4XSZ - chains D and E of the 6 polymer chains in the assembly; structure by X-ray diffraction, 3.68 A resolution.

Chain D:
Molecule: DNA-directed RNA polymerase subunit beta'
Source organism: Escherichia coli O139:H28 (strain E24377A / ETEC)
Notes: EC 2.7.7.6
UniProtKB: A7ZUK2 (RPOC_ECO24); residues 1-1407 here = UniProt positions 1-1407
Sequence (1407 residues; each row starts with the number of its first residue):
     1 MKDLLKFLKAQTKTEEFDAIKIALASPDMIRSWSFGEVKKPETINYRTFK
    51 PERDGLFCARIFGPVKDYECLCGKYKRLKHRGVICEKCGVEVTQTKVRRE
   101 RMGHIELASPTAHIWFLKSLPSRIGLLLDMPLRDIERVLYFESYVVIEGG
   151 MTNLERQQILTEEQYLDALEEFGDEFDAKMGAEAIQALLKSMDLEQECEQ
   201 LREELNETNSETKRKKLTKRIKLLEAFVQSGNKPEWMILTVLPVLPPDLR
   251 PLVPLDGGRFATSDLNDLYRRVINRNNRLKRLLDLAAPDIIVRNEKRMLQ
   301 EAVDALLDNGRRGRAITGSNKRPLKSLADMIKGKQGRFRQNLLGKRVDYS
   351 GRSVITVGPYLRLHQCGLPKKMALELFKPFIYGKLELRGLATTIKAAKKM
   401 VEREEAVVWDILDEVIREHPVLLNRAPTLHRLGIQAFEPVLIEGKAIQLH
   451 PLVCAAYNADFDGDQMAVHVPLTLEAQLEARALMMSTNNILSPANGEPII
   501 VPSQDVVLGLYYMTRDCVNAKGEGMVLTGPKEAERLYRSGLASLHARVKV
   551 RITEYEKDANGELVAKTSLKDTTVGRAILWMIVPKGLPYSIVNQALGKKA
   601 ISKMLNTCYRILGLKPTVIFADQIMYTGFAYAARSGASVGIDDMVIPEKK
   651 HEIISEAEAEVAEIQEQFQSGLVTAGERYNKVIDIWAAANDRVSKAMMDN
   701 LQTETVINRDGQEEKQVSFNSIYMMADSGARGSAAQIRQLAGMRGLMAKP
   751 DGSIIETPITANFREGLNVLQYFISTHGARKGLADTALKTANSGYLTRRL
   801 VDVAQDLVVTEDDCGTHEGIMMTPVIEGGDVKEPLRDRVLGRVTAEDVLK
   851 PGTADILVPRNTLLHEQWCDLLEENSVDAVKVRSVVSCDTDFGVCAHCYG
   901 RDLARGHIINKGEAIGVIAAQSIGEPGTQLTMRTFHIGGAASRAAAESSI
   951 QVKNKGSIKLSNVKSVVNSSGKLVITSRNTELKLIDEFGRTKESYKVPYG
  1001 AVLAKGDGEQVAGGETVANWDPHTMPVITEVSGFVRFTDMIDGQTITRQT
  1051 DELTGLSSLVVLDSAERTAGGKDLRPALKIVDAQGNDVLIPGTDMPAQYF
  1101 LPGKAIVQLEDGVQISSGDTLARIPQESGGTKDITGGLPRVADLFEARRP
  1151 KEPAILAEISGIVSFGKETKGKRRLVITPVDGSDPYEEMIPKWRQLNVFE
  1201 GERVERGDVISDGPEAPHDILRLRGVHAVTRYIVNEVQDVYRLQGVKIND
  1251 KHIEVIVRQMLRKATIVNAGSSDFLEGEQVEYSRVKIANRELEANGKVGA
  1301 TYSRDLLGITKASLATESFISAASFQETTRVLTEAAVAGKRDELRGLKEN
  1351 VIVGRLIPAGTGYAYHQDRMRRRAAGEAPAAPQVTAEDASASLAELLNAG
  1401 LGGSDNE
Disordered / not traced: 1-7, 932-1134, 1377-1407
Metal / ion sites: Zn2+ site 1: Cys-70, Cys-72, Cys-85; Mg2+: Asp-462, Asp-464; Zn2+ site 2: Cys-814, Cys-888, Cys-895, Cys-898
Residues lining bound ligands: cbr-9393 (42U; 4-[3-(4-fluorophenyl)-1H-pyrazol-4-yl]-N-[2-(piperazin-1-yl)ethyl]-2-(trifluoromethyl)aniline): Lys-749, Pro-750, Ile-755, Leu-770, Phe-773, Ile-774, His-777
Swiss-Prot annotation at these positions:
  - binding site (Zn(2+)): Cys-70, Cys-72, Cys-85, Cys-88, Cys-814, Cys-888, Cys-895, Cys-898
  - binding site (Mg(2+)): Asp-460, Asp-462, Asp-464
  - modified residue: Lys-972 (N6-acetyllysine)
Reported in the primary citation:
  - binding site for cbr-9393: Lys-749, Pro-750, Ile-755, Phe-773, Ile-774
  - mutagenesis - P750L, F773V, I774S: increased growth in response to CBR compounds (citing earlier work)

Chain E:
Molecule: DNA-directed RNA polymerase subunit omega
Source organism: Escherichia coli (strain ATCC 8739 / DSM 1576 / Crooks)
Notes: EC 2.7.7.6
UniProtKB: B1IYV1 (RPOZ_ECOLC); residue numbers follow UniProt; this construct covers 1-91
Sequence (91 residues; row label = number of the first residue in the row):
     1 MARVTVQDAVEKIGNRFDLVLVAARRARQMQVGGKDPLVPEENDKTTVIA
    51 LREIEEGLINNQILDVRERQEQQEQEAAELQAVTAIAEGRR
Disordered / not traced: 1, 91

Interface between chain D and chain E:
Contacting residue pairs (55; chain D residue first):
  His-364(D) with Val-4(E)
  Glu-414(D) with Lys-45(E), hydrogen bond (backbone-side chain)
  Val-415(D) with Lys-45(E)
  Ile-416(D) with Lys-45(E)
  Arg-417(D) with Glu-42(E); Asn-43(E); Asp-44(E), salt bridge; Lys-45(E)
  Glu-418(D) with Ala-2(E), hydrogen bond (side chain-backbone); Asp-44(E); Lys-45(E); Val-48(E)
  Glu-438(D) with Ala-2(E)
  Thr-473(D) with Arg-28(E)
  Leu-474(D) with Arg-28(E); Gln-31(E); Thr-47(E)
  Glu-475(D) with Ala-24(E); Arg-28(E), salt bridge
  Gln-477(D) with Thr-47(E)
  Leu-478(D) with Val-20(E); Ala-23(E); Ala-24(E); Thr-47(E); Leu-51(E), hydrophobic
  Glu-479(D) with Val-20(E)
  Arg-481(D) with Arg-3(E), hydrogen bond (side chain-backbone); Val-6(E); Val-48(E); Leu-51(E)
  Ala-482(D) with Val-6(E), hydrophobic; Arg-16(E); Val-20(E), hydrophobic
  Leu-483(D) with Phe-17(E), hydrophobic
  Thr-487(D) with Val-4(E), hydrogen bond (side chain-backbone); Thr-5(E)
  Asn-488(D) with Val-6(E); Arg-16(E)
  Leu-614(D) with Thr-5(E); Gln-7(E)
  Lys-615(D) with Thr-5(E); Asp-8(E)
  Leu-903(D) with Arg-16(E)
  Arg-905(D) with Val-10(E); Arg-16(E)
  His-907(D) with Glu-11(E), salt bridge
  Asn-910(D) with Asn-15(E), hydrogen bond (side chain-backbone); Arg-16(E)
  Lys-911(D) with Asn-15(E); Phe-17(E)
  Gly-912(D) with Phe-17(E)
  Glu-913(D) with Phe-17(E)
  Gly-1360(D) with Phe-17(E)
  Thr-1361(D) with Leu-21(E)
  Ala-1364(D) with Leu-21(E), hydrophobic
Also at the interface, not in a pair above, chain D (33 interface residues in all): His-419, Met-485, Asn-489
Also at the interface, not in a pair above, chain E (29 interface residues in all): Gly-14, Asp-18, Ala-27, Thr-46

Overview:
33 residues of chain D and 29 residues of chain E are in contact; the contacts include 5 hydrogen bonds and 3
salt bridges. Polar contacts include Arg-417(D)/Asp-44(E), Glu-475(D)/Arg-28(E) and His-907(D)/Glu-11(E). From
the paper: a binding site for cbr-9393 at Lys-749(D), Pro-750(D) and Ile-755(D) among others; P750L, F773V and
I774S of chain D increase growth in response to CBR compounds.
Here chain D is DNA-directed RNA polymerase subunit beta' (Escherichia coli O139:H28 (strain E24377A / ETEC))
and chain E is DNA-directed RNA polymerase subunit omega (Escherichia coli (strain ATCC 8739 / DSM 1576 /
Crooks)). Entry 4XSZ (Crystal structure of CBR 9393 bound to Escherichia coli RNA polymerase holoenzyme) was
determined by X-ray diffraction together with 4XSX and 4XSY from the same study.
